7V2Q - chains A and J of the 23 polymer chains in the assembly; structure by electron microscopy, 3.24 A resolution.

Chain A:
Molecule: 16s ribosomal RNA
From: Thermus thermophilus HB8
Sequence (1522 nucleotides; each row starts with the number of its first residue):
     1 UUUGUUGGAGAGUUUGAUCCUGGCUCAGGGUGAACGCUGGCGGCGUGCCU
    51 AAGACAUGCAAGUCGUGCGGGCCGCGGGGUUUUACUCCGUGGUCAGCGGC
   101 GGACGGGUGAGUAACGCGUGGGUGACCUACCCGGAAGAGGGGGACAACCC
   151 GGGGAAACUCGGGCUAAUCCCCCAUGUGGACCCGCCCCUUGGGGUGUGUC
   201 CAAAGGGCUUUGCCCGCUUCCGGAUGGGCCCGCGUCCCAUCAGCUAGUUG
   251 GUGGGGUAAUGGCCCACCAAGGCGACGACGGGUAGCCGGUCUGAGAGGAU
   301 GGCCGGCCACAGGGGCACUGAGACACGGGCCCCACUCCUACGGGAGGCAG
   351 CAGUUAGGAAUCUUCCGCAAUGGGCGCAAGCCUGACGGAGCGACGCCGCU
   401 UGGAGGAAGAAGCCCUUCGGGGUGUAAACUCCUGAACCCGGGACGAAACC
   451 CCCGACGAGGGGACUGACGGUACCGGGGUAAUAGCGCCGGCCAACUCCGU
   501 GCCAGCAGCCGCGGUAAUACGGAGGGCGCGAGCGUUACCCGGAUUCACUG
   551 GGCGUAAAGGGCGUGUAGGCGGCCUGGGGCGUCCCAUGUGAAAGACCACG
   601 GCUCAACCGUGGGGGAGCGUGGGAUACGCUCAGGCUAGACGGUGGGAGAG
   651 GGUGGUGGAAUUCCCGGAGUAGCGGUGAAAUGCGCAGAUACCGGGAGGAA
   701 CGCCGAUGGCGAAGGCAGCCACCUGGUCCACCCGUGACGCUGAGGCGCGA
   751 AAGCGUGGGGAGCAAACCGGAUUAGAUACCCGGGUAGUCCACGCCCUAAA
   801 CGAUGCGCGCUAGGUCUCUGGGUCUCCUGGGGGCCGAAGCUAACGCGUUA
   851 AGCGCGCCGCCUGGGGAGUACGGCCGCAAGGCUGAAACUCAAAGGAAUUG
   901 ACGGGGGCCCGCACAAGCGGUGGAGCAUGUGGUUUAAUUCGAAGCAACGC
   951 GAAGAACCUUACCAGGCCUUGACAUGCUAGGGAACCCGGGUGAAAGCCUG
  1001 GGGUGCCCCGCGAGGGGAGCCCUAGCACAGGUGCUGCAUGGCCGUCGUCA
  1051 GCUCGUGCCGUGAGGUGUUGGGUUAAGUCCCGCAACGAGCGCAACCCCCG
  1101 CCGUUAGUUGCCAGCGGUUCGGCCGGGCACUCUAACGGGACUGCCCGCGA
  1151 AAGCGGGAGGAAGGAGGGGACGACGUCUGGUCAGCAUGGCCCUUACGGCC
  1201 UGGGCGACACACGUGCUACAAUGCCCACUACAAAGCGAUGCCACCCGGCA
  1251 ACGGGGAGCUAAUCGCAAAAAGGUGGGCCCAGUUCGGAUUGGGGUCUGCA
  1301 ACCCGACCCCAUGAAGCCGGAAUCGCUAGUAAUCGCGGAUCAGCCAUGCC
  1351 GCGGUGAAUACGUUCCCGGGCCUUGUACACACCGCCCGUCACGCCAUGGG
  1401 AGCGGGCUCUACCCGAAGUCGCCGGGAGCCUACGGGCAGGCGCCGAGGGU
  1451 AGGGCCCGUGACUGGGGCGAAGUCGUAACAAGGUAGCUGUACCGGAAGGU
  1501 GCGGCUGGAUCACCUCCUUUCU
Not modelled in the structure: 1-4, 773-779, 1379-1484, 1509-1522
What the authors report for this chain:
  - mutagenesis - A901G: decreased catalytic activity

Chain J:
Protein: 30S ribosomal protein S10
From: Thermus thermophilus HB8
UniProt: Q5SHN7 (RS10_THET8); numbering as in UniProt (aligned over 1-105)
Chain sequence (105 residues; numbered 1 to 105; the number before each row is that of its first residue):
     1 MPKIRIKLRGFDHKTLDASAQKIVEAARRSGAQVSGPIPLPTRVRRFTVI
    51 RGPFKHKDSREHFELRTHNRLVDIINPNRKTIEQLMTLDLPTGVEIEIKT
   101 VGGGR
Not modelled in the structure: 1-2, 101-105

Interface between chain A and chain J:
Residue-residue contacts (64; chain A residue first):
  G941(A) - Phe54(J)  base contact
  A942(A) - Lys55(J)  hydrogen bond to the sugar
  A947(A) - Lys55(J)  salt bridge to the phosphate
  C950(A) - Lys57(J)  salt bridge to the phosphate
  G951(A) - Phe54(J)  hydrogen bond to the sugar
  G951(A) - Lys57(J)  salt bridge to the phosphate
  A953(A) - Lys57(J)  salt bridge to the phosphate
  A953(A) - Arg60(J)  hydrogen bond to the base
  G1041(A) - Pro53(J)  base contact
  C1042(A) - Arg51(J)  hydrogen bond to the sugar
  C1042(A) - Pro53(J)  base contact
  C1043(A) - Arg51(J)  sugar contact
  C1043(A) - Gly52(J)  sugar contact
  C1043(A) - His56(J)  hydrogen bond to the sugar
  C1043(A) - Ser59(J)  phosphate contact
  G1044(A) - Arg51(J)  phosphate contact
  G1044(A) - His56(J)  sugar contact
  G1044(A) - Ser59(J)  hydrogen bond to the phosphate
  A1106(A) - Ser35(J)  phosphate contact
  A1106(A) - Pro37(J)  hydrogen bond to the sugar
  A1106(A) - Ile38(J)  sugar contact
  G1107(A) - Ser35(J)  phosphate contact
  G1107(A) - Ile38(J)  phosphate contact
  U1108(A) - Arg5(J)  hydrogen bond to the phosphate
  U1108(A) - Ser35(J)  hydrogen bond to the phosphate
  U1108(A) - Ile38(J)  base contact
  U1108(A) - Leu71(J)  sugar contact
  U1108(A) - Asp73(J)  sugar contact
  U1109(A) - Arg5(J)  salt bridge to the phosphate
  U1109(A) - Lys7(J)  base contact
  U1109(A) - Leu71(J)  base contact
  U1133(A) - Pro39(J)  hydrogen bond to the sugar
  U1133(A) - Leu40(J)  sugar contact
  U1133(A) - Pro41(J)  phosphate contact
  A1134(A) - Pro39(J)  sugar contact
  A1134(A) - Pro41(J)  phosphate contact
  A1134(A) - Thr42(J)  phosphate contact
  A1134(A) - Arg70(J)  hydrogen bond to the sugar
  A1135(A) - His13(J)  sugar contact
  A1135(A) - Asp17(J)  sugar contact
  A1135(A) - His68(J)  salt bridge to the phosphate
  A1135(A) - Arg70(J)  phosphate contact
  C1136(A) - His13(J)  phosphate contact
  C1171(A) - Arg51(J)  salt bridge to the phosphate
  G1180(A) - Pro53(J)  base contact
  G1180(A) - Lys55(J)  sugar contact
  U1181(A) - Phe54(J)  sugar contact
  G1184(A) - Pro53(J)  base contact
  G1184(A) - Phe54(J)  phosphate contact
  G1235(A) - Val44(J)  phosphate contact
  C1236(A) - Arg43(J)  salt bridge to the phosphate
  C1236(A) - Val44(J)  phosphate contact
  C1236(A) - Arg45(J)  phosphate contact
  G1237(A) - Arg43(J)  base contact
  G1237(A) - Arg45(J)  salt bridge to the phosphate
  A1261(A) - Arg9(J)  salt bridge to the phosphate
  A1262(A) - Leu40(J)  base contact
  A1262(A) - Pro41(J)  sugar contact
  C1349(A) - Arg60(J)  hydrogen bond to the sugar
  C1350(A) - Thr48(J)  hydrogen bond to the sugar
  C1350(A) - Arg60(J)  sugar contact
  C1350(A) - His62(J)  phosphate contact
  G1351(A) - Arg46(J)  hydrogen bond to the sugar
  G1351(A) - His62(J)  salt bridge to the phosphate
Also at the interface, not in a pair above, chain A (33 interface residues in all): G1179, A1183, A1234
Also at the interface, not in a pair above, chain J (33 interface residues in all): Gly36, Ile50

Overview:
Chain A and chain J each contribute 33 residues to their interface, with 14 hydrogen bonds and 11 salt
bridges. Polar pairs include A953(A)-Arg60(J), A942(A)-Lys55(J) and G951(A)-Phe54(J). From the paper: A901G of
chain A reduces catalytic activity.
Here chain A is 16s ribosomal RNA and chain J is 30S ribosomal protein S10, both from Thermus thermophilus
HB8. Entry 7V2Q (T.thermophilus 30S ribosome with KsgA, class K6) was determined by electron microscopy (same
publication as 7V2L, 7V2M, 7V2N, 7V2O and 7V2P).
